PDB entry 3KU6 | X-ray diffraction, 1.75 A resolution | chains A and B

[Chain A]
Name: Hemagglutinin HA1 chain
From: Influenza A virus
Reference sequence: C7S226 (C7S226_I57A0); the construct lacks a stretch of the UniProt sequence and is renumbered around it, so the offset changes along the chain: 10-53 = UniProt 15-58; 54-81 = UniProt 60-87; 82-95 = UniProt 89-102; 96-116 = UniProt 104-124; 3 more segments
Sequence (327 residues; row label = number of the first residue in the row; note: 1 number in that range is skipped by the numbering (no residue carries it; nothing is unmodelled there); a row labelled like 116A-116C holds insertion residues (116A, then the next letters in order)):
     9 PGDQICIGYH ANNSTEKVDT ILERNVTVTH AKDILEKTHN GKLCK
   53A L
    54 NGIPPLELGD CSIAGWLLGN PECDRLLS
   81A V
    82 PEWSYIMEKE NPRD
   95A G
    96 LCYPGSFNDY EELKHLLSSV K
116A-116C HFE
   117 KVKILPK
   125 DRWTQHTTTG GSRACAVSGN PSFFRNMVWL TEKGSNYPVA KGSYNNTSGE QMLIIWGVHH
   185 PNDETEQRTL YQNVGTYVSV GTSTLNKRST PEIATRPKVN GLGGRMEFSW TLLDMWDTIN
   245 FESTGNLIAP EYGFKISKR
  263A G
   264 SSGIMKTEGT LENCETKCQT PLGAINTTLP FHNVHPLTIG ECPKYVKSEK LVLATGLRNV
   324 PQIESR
Unresolved in the structure: 325-329
Sequence notes: expression tag (9); engineered mutation Leu226 (Gln236 in C7S226)
Disulfides: Cys52-Cys277, Cys64-Cys76, Cys97-Cys139, Cys281-Cys305
Glycans and other covalent adducts: N-acetylglucosamine (NAG) linked to Asn33, Asn169

[Chain B]
Name: Hemagglutinin HA2 chain
From: Influenza A virus
Reference sequence: C7S226 (C7S226_I57A0); residues 1-174 here correspond to UniProt positions 341-514 (UniProt number = residue number + 340)
Sequence (174 residues; each row starts with the number of its first residue):
     1 GLFGAIAGFI EGGWQGMVDG WYGYHHSNDQ GSGYAADKES TQKAFDGITN KVNSVIEKMN
    61 TQFEAVGKEF SNLERRLENL NKKMEDGFLD VWTYNAELLV LMENERTLDF HDSNVKNLYD
   121 KVRMQLRDNV KELGNGCFEF YHKCDDECMN SVKNGTYDYP KYEEESKLNR NEIK
Unresolved in the structure: 173-174
Disulfides: Cys144-Cys148

[Chain A / chain B interface]
Contacting residue pairs (114; chain A residue first):
  Gly10(A) - Glu139(B)
  Asp11(A) - Ser27(B)
  Asp11(A) - Asn28(B)
  Asp11(A) - Glu139(B)
  Asp11(A) - Phe140(B)  hydrogen bond (backbone-backbone)
  Asp11(A) - Lys143(B)  salt bridge
  Asp11(A) - Cys144(B)  hydrogen bond (side chain-backbone)
  Gln12(A) - His26(B)
  Gln12(A) - Ser27(B)  hydrogen bond (backbone-backbone)
  Gln12(A) - Leu133(B)
  Gln12(A) - Cys137(B)
  Gln12(A) - Phe138(B)
  Gln12(A) - Glu139(B)
  Gln12(A) - Phe140(B)
  Gln12(A) - Met149(B)
  Ile13(A) - Tyr24(B)  hydrophobic
  Ile13(A) - His25(B)
  Ile13(A) - Cys137(B)
  Ile13(A) - Phe138(B)  hydrogen bond (backbone-backbone)
  Ile13(A) - Phe140(B)  hydrophobic
  Ile13(A) - Met149(B)  hydrophobic
  Ile13(A) - Val152(B)  hydrophobic
  Cys14(A) - Trp14(B)
  Cys14(A) - Tyr24(B)
  Cys14(A) - His25(B)  hydrogen bond (backbone-backbone)
  Cys14(A) - Gly136(B)
  Cys14(A) - Cys137(B)  disulfide
  Ile15(A) - Ile10(B)
  Ile15(A) - Trp14(B)
  Ile15(A) - Gly23(B)
  Ile15(A) - Tyr24(B)  hydrophobic
  Ile15(A) - Tyr119(B)  hydrophobic
  Ile15(A) - Val122(B)  hydrophobic
  Ile15(A) - Gly136(B)  hydrogen bond (backbone-backbone)
  Gly16(A) - Trp14(B)
  Gly16(A) - Tyr22(B)
  Gly16(A) - Gly23(B)  hydrogen bond (backbone-backbone)
  Tyr17(A) - Ile6(B)  hydrophobic
  Tyr17(A) - Ala7(B)  hydrogen bond (side chain-backbone)
  Tyr17(A) - Ile10(B)  hydrogen bond (side chain-backbone)
  Tyr17(A) - Glu11(B)
  Tyr17(A) - Gly12(B)  hydrogen bond (side chain-backbone)
  Tyr17(A) - Gly13(B)
  Tyr17(A) - Trp14(B)  hydrogen bond (backbone-backbone)
  Tyr17(A) - Met17(B)
  Tyr17(A) - Trp21(B)
  His18(A) - Trp14(B)
  His18(A) - Met17(B)  hydrogen bond (side chain-backbone)
  His18(A) - Gly20(B)
  His18(A) - Trp21(B)  hydrogen bond (backbone-backbone)
  Ala19(A) - Gly13(B)
  Ala19(A) - Trp14(B)  hydrogen bond (backbone-backbone)
  Ala19(A) - Gln15(B)
  Asn20(A) - Gln15(B)  hydrogen bond (backbone-side chain)
  Val26(A) - Asn104(B)
  Asp27(A) - Leu101(B)
  Asp27(A) - Asn104(B)  hydrogen bond (backbone-side chain)
  Thr28(A) - Leu101(B)
  Thr28(A) - Asn104(B)
  Thr28(A) - Glu105(B)  hydrogen bond
  Thr28(A) - Leu108(B)
  Ile29(A) - Leu101(B)
  Ile29(A) - Glu105(B)  hydrogen bond (backbone-side chain)
  Leu30(A) - Glu105(B)  hydrogen bond (backbone-side chain)
  Val34(A) - Leu108(B)  hydrophobic
  Val36(A) - Leu108(B)  hydrophobic
  Thr37(A) - Trp21(B)
  His38(A) - Trp21(B)  hydrogen bond
  Glu106(A) - Glu69(B)
  Glu106(A) - Phe70(B)
  Glu106(A) - Ser71(B)
  Lys109(A) - Glu69(B)  salt bridge
  Lys269(A) - Glu69(B)
  Pro293(A) - Ile56(B)  hydrophobic
  Phe294(A) - Met59(B)  hydrophobic
  Phe294(A) - Gln62(B)
  Pro299(A) - Ala65(B)
  Leu300(A) - Ala65(B)  hydrophobic
  Lys307(A) - Met59(B)
  Lys307(A) - Asn60(B)
  Lys307(A) - Gln62(B)
  Tyr308(A) - Gln62(B)  hydrogen bond (backbone-side chain)
  Tyr308(A) - Leu89(B)  hydrophobic
  Val309(A) - Gln62(B)
  Val309(A) - Thr93(B)
  Lys310(A) - Leu89(B)
  Lys310(A) - Asp90(B)  salt bridge
  Lys310(A) - Thr93(B)  hydrogen bond (backbone-side chain)
  Ser311(A) - Thr93(B)
  Ser311(A) - Glu97(B)  hydrogen bond
  Leu314(A) - Ala96(B)
  Leu314(A) - Glu97(B)
  Val315(A) - Val100(B)
  Val315(A) - Asn104(B)  hydrogen bond (backbone-side chain)
  Leu316(A) - Val52(B)  hydrophobic
  Leu316(A) - Val55(B)  hydrophobic
  Leu316(A) - Asn104(B)
  Ala317(A) - Asn104(B)  hydrogen bond (backbone-side chain)
  Ala317(A) - Thr107(B)
  Thr318(A) - Trp21(B)
  Thr318(A) - Ile48(B)
  Thr318(A) - Thr107(B)
  Thr318(A) - His111(B)  hydrogen bond (backbone-side chain)
  Gly319(A) - Trp21(B)
  Gly319(A) - Thr107(B)
  Gly319(A) - Leu108(B)
  Gly319(A) - His111(B)  hydrogen bond (backbone-side chain)
  Leu320(A) - Ile6(B)  hydrophobic
  Leu320(A) - Trp21(B)
  Leu320(A) - His111(B)
  Arg321(A) - Leu108(B)
  Val323(A) - Glu11(B)
  Val323(A) - Gly12(B)
  Val323(A) - Gly13(B)  hydrogen bond (backbone-backbone)
Interface residues without a listed pair, chain A (48 interface residues in all): Pro9, Asn21, Ile42, Glu89, His110, Ser113, Pro324
Interface residues without a listed pair, chain B (69 interface residues in all): Ala5, Val18, Asp29, Val66, Gly67, Lys68, Glu74, Asp86, Trp92, Leu98, Met102, Val115, Leu118, Leu126, His142, Lys153
Inter-chain disulfides: Cys14(A)-Cys137(B)

[Overview]
48 residues of chain A face 69 of chain B across their interface; the contacts include 1 disulfide bond, 28
hydrogen bonds and 3 salt bridges. Polar pairs include Asp11(A)-Lys143(B), Lys109(A)-Glu69(B) and
Lys310(A)-Asp90(B). Covalently linked N-acetylglucosamine: at Asn33(A) and Asn169(A).
Here chain A is Hemagglutinin HA1 chain and chain B is Hemagglutinin HA2 chain, both from Influenza A virus.
Entry 3KU6 (Crystal structure of a H2N2 influenza virus hemagglutinin, 226L/228G) was determined by X-ray
diffraction, deposited together with 3KU3 and 3KU5.
